Entry 3UBJ (X-ray diffraction, 2.25 A resolution); this record covers chains E and F of the 6 polymer chains in the assembly.

# Chain E
Name: Hemagglutinin HA1
Organism: Influenza A virus
Notes: fragment: Ectodomain HA1, residues 18-344
UniProtKB: C3W5S1 (C3W5S1_I09A0); the construct lacks a stretch of the UniProt sequence, so the offset changes along the chain: 11-55 = UniProt 18-62; 56-83 = UniProt 64-91; 84-90 = UniProt 93-99; 91-116 = UniProt 101-126; 3 more segments
Chain sequence (329 residues; numbered 9 to 329 plus 8 insertion-coded residues; the number before each row is that of its first residue; a row labelled like 116A-116C holds insertion residues (116A, then the next letters in order)):
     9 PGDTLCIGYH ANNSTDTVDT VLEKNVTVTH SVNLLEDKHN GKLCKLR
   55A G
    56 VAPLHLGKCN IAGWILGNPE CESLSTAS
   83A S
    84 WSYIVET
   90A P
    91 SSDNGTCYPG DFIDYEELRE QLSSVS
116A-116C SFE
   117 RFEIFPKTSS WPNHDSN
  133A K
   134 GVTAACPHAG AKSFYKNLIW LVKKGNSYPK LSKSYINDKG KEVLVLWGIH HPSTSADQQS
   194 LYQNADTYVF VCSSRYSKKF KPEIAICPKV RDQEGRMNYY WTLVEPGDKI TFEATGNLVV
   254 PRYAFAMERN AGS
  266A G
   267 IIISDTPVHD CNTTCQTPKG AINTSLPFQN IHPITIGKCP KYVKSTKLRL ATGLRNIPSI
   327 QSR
Unresolved in the structure: 77-82, 326-329
Differences from the reference sequence: expression tag (9-10); engineered mutation Cys205 (Gly219 in C3W5S1), Cys220 (Arg234 in C3W5S1)
Cystine bridges: Cys52-Cys277, Cys64-Cys76, Cys97-Cys139, Cys281-Cys305
Covalent attachments: N-acetylglucosamine (NAG) linked to Asn94, Asn278
Reported in the primary citation:
  - mutagenesis - G205C/R220C: increased stability (proposed by the authors, not directly observed)
  - mutagenesis - T200A: increased binding to glycan array (citing earlier work)
  - mutagenesis - D225G: increased binding to alpha2-3-linked glycans (citing earlier work)
  - mutagenesis - D225G: decreased binding to alpha2-6-linked glycans (citing earlier work)

# Chain F
Name: Hemagglutinin HA2
Organism: Influenza a virus
Notes: fragment: Ectodomain HA2, residues 345-520
UniProtKB: C3W5S1 (C3W5S1_I09A0); residues 1-174 here correspond to UniProt positions 345-518 (UniProt number = residue number + 344)
Chain sequence (177 residues; each row starts with the number of its first residue):
     1 GLFGAIAGFI EGGWTGMVDG WYGYHHQNEQ GSGYAADLKS TQNAIDEITN KVNSVIEKMN
    61 TQFTAVGKEF NHLEKRIENL NKKVDDGFLD IWTYNAELLV LLENERTLDY HDSNVKNLYE
   121 KVRSQLKNNA KEIGNGCFEF YHKCDNTCME SVKNGTYDYP KYSEEAKLNR EEIDSGR
Unresolved in the structure: 171-177
Differences from the reference sequence: expression tag (175-177)
Cystine bridges: Cys144-Cys148

# Chain E / chain F interface
Disulfides between the chains: Cys14(E)-Cys137(F)
Pairs across the interface (129; chain E residue first):
  Gly10(E) - Glu139(F)
  Gly10(E) - Phe140(F)
  Asp11(E) - Gln27(F)
  Asp11(E) - Asn28(F)
  Asp11(E) - Glu29(F)
  Asp11(E) - Phe138(F)
  Asp11(E) - Glu139(F)
  Asp11(E) - Phe140(F)  hydrogen bond (backbone-backbone)
  Asp11(E) - Lys143(F)
  Asp11(E) - Cys144(F)  hydrogen bond (side chain-backbone)
  Thr12(E) - His25(F)
  Thr12(E) - His26(F)
  Thr12(E) - Gln27(F)  hydrogen bond (backbone-backbone)
  Thr12(E) - Phe138(F)
  Thr12(E) - Met149(F)
  Leu13(E) - Tyr24(F)  hydrophobic
  Leu13(E) - His25(F)
  Leu13(E) - His26(F)
  Leu13(E) - Cys137(F)
  Leu13(E) - Phe138(F)  hydrogen bond (backbone-backbone)
  Leu13(E) - Phe140(F)  hydrophobic
  Leu13(E) - Val152(F)  hydrophobic
  Cys14(E) - Trp14(F)
  Cys14(E) - Gly23(F)
  Cys14(E) - Tyr24(F)
  Cys14(E) - His25(F)  hydrogen bond (backbone-backbone)
  Cys14(E) - Gly136(F)
  Cys14(E) - Cys137(F)  disulfide
  Ile15(E) - Ile10(F)
  Ile15(E) - Trp14(F)
  Ile15(E) - Gly23(F)
  Ile15(E) - Tyr24(F)  hydrophobic
  Ile15(E) - Gly136(F)  hydrogen bond (backbone-backbone)
  Ile15(E) - Phe138(F)  hydrophobic
  Gly16(E) - Trp14(F)
  Gly16(E) - Met17(F)
  Gly16(E) - Tyr22(F)
  Gly16(E) - Gly23(F)  hydrogen bond (backbone-backbone)
  Tyr17(E) - Ile6(F)  hydrophobic
  Tyr17(E) - Ala7(F)  hydrogen bond (side chain-backbone)
  Tyr17(E) - Ile10(F)  hydrogen bond (side chain-backbone)
  Tyr17(E) - Glu11(F)
  Tyr17(E) - Gly12(F)  hydrogen bond (side chain-backbone)
  Tyr17(E) - Gly13(F)
  Tyr17(E) - Trp14(F)  hydrogen bond (backbone-backbone)
  Tyr17(E) - Met17(F)
  Tyr17(E) - Trp21(F)
  His18(E) - Trp14(F)
  His18(E) - Met17(F)  hydrogen bond (side chain-backbone)
  His18(E) - Gly20(F)  hydrogen bond (side chain-backbone)
  His18(E) - Trp21(F)  hydrogen bond (backbone-backbone)
  Ala19(E) - Gly13(F)
  Ala19(E) - Trp14(F)  hydrogen bond (backbone-backbone)
  Ala19(E) - Thr15(F)
  Val26(E) - Asn104(F)
  Asp27(E) - Val100(F)
  Asp27(E) - Leu101(F)
  Asp27(E) - Asn104(F)  hydrogen bond (backbone-side chain)
  Thr28(E) - Leu101(F)
  Thr28(E) - Asn104(F)
  Thr28(E) - Glu105(F)
  Thr28(E) - Leu108(F)
  Val29(E) - Leu101(F)  hydrogen bond (backbone-backbone)
  Val29(E) - Leu102(F)  hydrophobic
  Val29(E) - Glu105(F)
  Leu30(E) - Glu105(F)
  Thr37(E) - Trp21(F)
  His38(E) - Trp21(F)  hydrogen bond
  Leu42(E) - Val100(F)  hydrophobic
  Arg55(E) - Phe63(F)
  Glu106(E) - Glu69(F)
  Glu106(E) - Asn71(F)  hydrogen bond
  Arg109(E) - Glu69(F)  salt bridge
  Glu110(E) - Lys68(F)
  Ser266(E) - Ala65(F)
  Gly266A(E) - Ala65(F)
  Ile267(E) - Glu69(F)
  Ser291(E) - Ile56(F)
  Pro293(E) - Met59(F)  hydrophobic
  Phe294(E) - Met59(F)  hydrophobic
  Phe294(E) - Trp92(F)  hydrophobic
  Phe294(E) - Ala96(F)  hydrophobic
  Pro299(E) - Val66(F)
  Ile300(E) - Val66(F)  hydrophobic
  Ile300(E) - Gly67(F)
  Thr301(E) - Thr64(F)
  Thr301(E) - Ala65(F)
  Thr301(E) - Val66(F)  hydrogen bond (backbone-backbone)
  Ile302(E) - Thr64(F)
  Gly303(E) - Gln62(F)
  Gly303(E) - Phe63(F)
  Gly303(E) - Thr64(F)  hydrogen bond (backbone-backbone)
  Lys304(E) - Thr61(F)
  Lys304(E) - Phe63(F)
  Cys305(E) - Thr61(F)  hydrogen bond (backbone-side chain)
  Lys307(E) - Met59(F)
  Lys307(E) - Trp92(F)
  Tyr308(E) - Leu89(F)  hydrophobic
  Tyr308(E) - Trp92(F)
  Val309(E) - Leu89(F)  hydrophobic
  Val309(E) - Trp92(F)
  Val309(E) - Thr93(F)
  Lys310(E) - Leu89(F)
  Lys310(E) - Asp90(F)  salt bridge
  Lys310(E) - Thr93(F)  hydrogen bond (backbone-side chain)
  Ser311(E) - Glu97(F)  hydrogen bond
  Leu314(E) - Ala96(F)  hydrophobic
  Leu314(E) - Glu97(F)
  Arg315(E) - Val100(F)
  Arg315(E) - Asn104(F)  hydrogen bond (backbone-side chain)
  Leu316(E) - Val52(F)  hydrophobic
  Leu316(E) - Asn104(F)
  Ala317(E) - Asn104(F)  hydrogen bond (backbone-side chain)
  Ala317(E) - Thr107(F)
  Thr318(E) - Trp21(F)
  Thr318(E) - Ile48(F)
  Thr318(E) - Val52(F)
  Thr318(E) - His111(F)  hydrogen bond (backbone-side chain)
  Gly319(E) - Trp21(F)
  Gly319(E) - Thr107(F)
  Gly319(E) - Leu108(F)
  Gly319(E) - His111(F)  hydrogen bond (backbone-side chain)
  Leu320(E) - Trp21(F)
  Leu320(E) - His111(F)
  Arg321(E) - Leu108(F)
  Ile323(E) - Ala7(F)  hydrophobic
  Ile323(E) - Glu11(F)
  Ile323(E) - Gly12(F)
  Ile323(E) - Gly13(F)  hydrogen bond (backbone-backbone)
Also at the interface, not in a pair above, chain E (58 interface residues in all): Val34, Val36, Val40, Leu54, Gly265, Ile269, Leu292, Lys313, Pro324
Also at the interface, not in a pair above, chain F (68 interface residues in all): Val18, Val55, Phe70, Asp85, Glu103, Val115, Leu118, Tyr119, Val122, Asn135, His142, Lys153

# In short
58 residues of chain E and 68 residues of chain F are in contact, with 1 disulfide bond, 29 hydrogen bonds and
2 salt bridges. Polar contacts include Arg109(E)-Glu69(F), Lys310(E)-Asp90(F) and Asp11(E)-Cys144(F). The
paper reports that G205C/R220C of chain E increase stability; T200A of chain E increases binding to glycan
array.
Chain E is Hemagglutinin HA1 (Influenza A virus) and chain F is Hemagglutinin HA2 (Influenza a virus); the
structure, Influenza hemagglutinin from the 2009 pandemic in complex with ligand LSTa, was determined by X-ray
diffraction (same publication as 3UBE, 3UBN and 3UBQ).
